Entry 7SH5 (X-ray diffraction, 1.83 A resolution); this record covers chain A.

[Chain A]
Name: Cytochrome P450 142A3
Source organism: Mycobacterium ulcerans
UniProt: A0PUV7 (A0PUV7_MYCUA); residues 3-402 here correspond to UniProt positions 4-403 (UniProt number = residue number + 1)
Sequence (402 residues; numbered 1 to 402; the number before each row is that of its first residue):
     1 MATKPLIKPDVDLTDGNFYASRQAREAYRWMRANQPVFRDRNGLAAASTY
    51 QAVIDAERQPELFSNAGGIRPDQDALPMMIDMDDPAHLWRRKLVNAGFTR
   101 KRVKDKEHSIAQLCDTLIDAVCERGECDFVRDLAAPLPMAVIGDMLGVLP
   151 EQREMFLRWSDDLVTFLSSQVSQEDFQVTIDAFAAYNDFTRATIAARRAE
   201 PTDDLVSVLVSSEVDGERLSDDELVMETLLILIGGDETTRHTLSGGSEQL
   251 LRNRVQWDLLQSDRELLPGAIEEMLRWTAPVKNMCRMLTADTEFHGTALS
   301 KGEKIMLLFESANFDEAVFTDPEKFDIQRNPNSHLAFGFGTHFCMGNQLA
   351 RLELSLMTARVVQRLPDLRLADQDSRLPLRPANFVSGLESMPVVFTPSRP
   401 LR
Not modelled in the structure: 1-5, 402
Differences from the reference sequence: initiating methionine (1); expression tag (2)
Metal / ion sites: Na+ site 1: Phe18 (together with acetate ion); Na+ site 2 near Ala75 (its only coordinating residue here); Na+ site 3 near Val178 (its only coordinating residue here); heme Fe near Cys344 (its only coordinating residue here)
Ligand contacts:
  - heme (HEM): Glu57, Met79, Ile80, His87, Arg91, Phe98, Ile142, Leu230, Ile231, Gly234, Gly235, Thr238, Thr239, Thr242, Leu275, Pro280, Val281, Met284, Arg286, Phe309, Ala336, Phe337, Gly338, Phe339, Thr341, His342, Phe343, Cys344, Met345, Gly346, Leu349, Ala350, Glu353
  - (8alpha,9beta)-cholest-4-en-3-one (K2B): Ile69, Arg70, Gln73, Leu76, Met78, Ile80, Leu163, Leu167, Ile180, Phe183, Leu229, Leu230, Ile233, Gly234, Thr238, Val281, Met284, Phe384, Val385

[In short]
Bound to chain A: heme and (8alpha,9beta)-cholest-4-en-3-one.
Chain A is Cytochrome P450 142A3 (Mycobacterium ulcerans); the structure, Crystal structure of CYP142A3 from
Mycobacterium ulcerans bound to Cholest-4-en-3-one, was determined by X-ray diffraction (same publication as
7SMZ and 7TLO).
